PDB entry 4DLA | X-ray diffraction, 2.14 A resolution | chains A and B

# Chain A (and B)
Molecule: Alcohol dehydrogenase class III
Organism: Solanum lycopersicum
Notes: EC 1.1.1.1; chain B of this document is another copy of the same molecule, construct and numbering; everything in this record applies to it too
UniProt: D2Y3F4 (D2Y3F4_SOLLC); residue numbers follow UniProt; this construct covers 2-379
Sequence (396 residues; numbered -16 to 379; the number before each row is that of its first residue; numbers below 1 keep their minus sign (Met-16 is residue -16)):
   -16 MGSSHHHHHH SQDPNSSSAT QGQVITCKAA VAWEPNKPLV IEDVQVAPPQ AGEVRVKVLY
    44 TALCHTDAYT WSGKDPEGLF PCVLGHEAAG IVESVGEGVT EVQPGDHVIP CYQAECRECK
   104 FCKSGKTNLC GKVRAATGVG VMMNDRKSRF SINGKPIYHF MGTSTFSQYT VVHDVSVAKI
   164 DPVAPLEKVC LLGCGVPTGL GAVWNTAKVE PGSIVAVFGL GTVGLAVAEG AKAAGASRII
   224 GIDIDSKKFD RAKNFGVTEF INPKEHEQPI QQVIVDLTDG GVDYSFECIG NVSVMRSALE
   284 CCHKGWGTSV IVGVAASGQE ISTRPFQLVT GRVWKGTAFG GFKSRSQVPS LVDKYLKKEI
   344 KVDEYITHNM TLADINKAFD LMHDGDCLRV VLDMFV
Unresolved in the structure: -16 to 0
Sequence notes: expression tag (-16 to 1)
Ion coordination: Zn2+ site 1: Cys47, His69, Cys177; Zn2+ site 2: Cys99, Cys102, Cys105, Cys113

# How chain A and chain B interact
Pairs across the interface (70):
  Lys103(A) with Asp262(B), salt bridge; His286(B), hydrogen bond
  Phe104(A) with His286(B); Lys287(B); Trp289(B), hydrophobic
  Ser107(A) with Trp289(B)
  Lys109(A) with Gly288(B); Trp289(B)
  Thr110(A) with Gly288(B); Trp289(B)
  Leu112(A) with Thr313(B)
  Arg117(A) with Lys287(B)
  Asp262(A) with Lys103(B), salt bridge
  Met278(A) with Pro308(B), hydrophobic
  Arg279(A) with Glu303(B), salt bridge
  His286(A) with Lys103(B), hydrogen bond; Phe104(B)
  Lys287(A) with Phe104(B)
  Gly288(A) with Lys109(B); Thr110(B)
  Trp289(A) with Phe104(B), hydrophobic; Ser107(B); Lys109(B); Thr110(B)
  Ile294(A) with Leu311(B), hydrophobic; Val312(B), hydrophobic
  Ala298(A) with Pro308(B), hydrophobic
  Gly301(A) with Arg307(B)
  Gln302(A) with Arg307(B); Pro308(B)
  Glu303(A) with Arg279(B), salt bridge; Ser305(B); Thr306(B); Arg307(B), salt bridge
  Ile304(A) with Ile304(B); Ser305(B); Thr306(B), hydrogen bond (backbone-backbone); Pro308(B); Leu311(B), hydrophobic
  Ser305(A) with Glu303(B); Ile304(B); Ser305(B), hydrogen bond
  Thr306(A) with Glu303(B); Ile304(B), hydrogen bond (backbone-backbone)
  Arg307(A) with Gly301(B); Gln302(B); Glu303(B)
  Pro308(A) with Val275(B), hydrophobic; Met278(B), hydrophobic; Ala298(B), hydrophobic; Gln302(B)
  Leu311(A) with Ile294(B), hydrophobic; Ile304(B), hydrophobic; Trp317(B); Lys318(B); Gly319(B), hydrogen bond (backbone-backbone)
  Val312(A) with Ile294(B), hydrophobic; Gly319(B); Thr320(B); Ala321(B)
  Thr313(A) with Leu112(B)
  Val316(A) with Val316(B), hydrophobic; Trp317(B)
  Trp317(A) with Leu311(B), hydrophobic; Val316(B); Trp317(B), hydrogen bond (backbone-backbone)
  Lys318(A) with Leu311(B)
  Gly319(A) with Leu311(B), hydrogen bond (backbone-backbone)
  Thr320(A) with Val312(B)
  Ala321(A) with Val312(B)
Interface residues without a listed pair, chain A (37 interface residues in all): Thr261, Val275, Gly314, Arg315
Interface residues without a listed pair, chain B (38 interface residues in all): Arg117, Thr261, Asp266, Gly314, Arg315

# Summary
37 residues of chain A and 38 residues of chain B are in contact, with 8 hydrogen bonds and 5 salt bridges.
Polar contacts include Lys103(A)-Asp262(B), Arg279(A)-Glu303(B) and Glu303(A)-Arg307(B). The Zn2+ site 1 is
built by Cys47(A), His69(A) and Cys177(A).
Both chains are Alcohol dehydrogenase class III (Solanum lycopersicum). Entry 4DLA (Crystal structure of
S-nitrosoglutathione reductase apoenzyme from tomato (Solanum lycopersicum)) was determined by X-ray
diffraction together with 4DL9 and 4DLB from the same study.
